Entry 1LFY (X-ray diffraction, 3.30 A resolution); this record covers chains A and B.

[Chain A]
Molecule: Hemoglobin alpha chain
From: Homo sapiens
UniProtKB: P69905 (HBA_HUMAN); residue numbers follow UniProt; this construct covers 1-141
Amino-acid sequence (141 residues; each row starts with the number of its first residue):
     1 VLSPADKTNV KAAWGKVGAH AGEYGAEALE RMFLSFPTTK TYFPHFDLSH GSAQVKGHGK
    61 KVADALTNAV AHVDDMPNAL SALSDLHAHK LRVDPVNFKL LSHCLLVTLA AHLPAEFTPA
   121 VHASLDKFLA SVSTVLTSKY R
Ion coordination: heme Fe near H87 (its only coordinating residue here)
Residues lining bound ligands: heme (HEM): M32, T39, Y42, F43, H45, F46, H58, K61, V62, A65, L66, L83, L86, H87, L91, V93, N97, F98, L101, L136
Swiss-Prot annotation at these positions:
  - site: K61 (Not glycated)
  - natural variant: D6 (A6D: In J-Toronto; this construct carries the variant), A13 (A13D: In J-Paris 1/J-Aljezur), E27 (A27E: In Shenyang; this construct carries the variant), K61 (K61N: In Zambia; deletion: In Clinic), D64 (A64D: In Pontoise; this construct carries the variant), D75 (D75A: In Lille; D75G: In Chapel Hill; D75N: In G-Pest), A111 (A111D: In Petah Tikva)

[Chain B]
Molecule: Hemoglobin beta chain
From: Homo sapiens
UniProtKB: P68871 (HBB_HUMAN); residue numbers follow UniProt; this construct covers 1-146
Amino-acid sequence (146 residues; numbered 1 to 146; the number before each row is that of its first residue):
     1 VHLTPEEKSA VTALWGKVNV DEVGGEALGR LLVVYPWTQR FFESFGDLST PDAVMGNPKV
    61 KAHGKKVLGA FSDGLAHLDN LKGTFATLSE LHCDKLHVDP ENFRLLGNVL VCVLAHHFGK
   121 EFTPPVQAAY QKVVAGVANA LAHKYH
Ion coordination: heme Fe near H92 (its only coordinating residue here)
Residues lining bound ligands: heme (HEM): L31, T38, F41, F42, H63, K66, V67, A70, F71, L88, L91, H92, L96, V98, N102, F103, L106, V137, L141
Swiss-Prot annotation at these positions:
  - natural variant: L3 (H3L: In Graz; this construct carries the variant), E7 (E7A: In G-Makassar; E7K: In Hb C; E7Q: In Machida; E7V: In SKCA), K8 (E8K: In G-Siriraj; this construct carries the variant), V11 (A11V: In Iraq-Halabja; this construct carries the variant), G16 (W16G: In Randwick; this construct carries the variant), V23 (E23V: In D-Granada; this construct carries the variant), G24 (V24G: In Miyashiro; this construct carries the variant), G25 (G25D: In Moscva; G25R: In Riverdale-Bronx; G25V: In Savannah), L32 (L32P: In Yokohama), V33 (L33V: In Muscat; this construct carries the variant), R40 (Q40R: In Tianshui; this construct carries the variant), F42 (F42Y: In Mequon; deletion: In Bruxelles), 11 further natural variant entries in UniProt

[Interface between chain A and chain B]
Residue-residue contacts (34):
  R31(A) - F122(B)  hydrogen bond (side chain-backbone)
  R31(A) - T123(B)
  R31(A) - P124(B)
  R31(A) - Q127(B)  hydrogen bond
  L34(A) - P124(B)
  L34(A) - P125(B)  hydrophobic
  L34(A) - A128(B)
  S35(A) - Q127(B)  hydrogen bond
  S35(A) - A128(B)  hydrogen bond (side chain-backbone)
  S35(A) - Q131(B)
  F36(A) - Q131(B)
  H103(A) - N108(B)  hydrogen bond (side chain-backbone)
  H103(A) - Q131(B)  hydrogen bond
  V107(A) - C112(B)  hydrophobic
  V107(A) - A115(B)
  V107(A) - F122(B)  hydrophobic
  V107(A) - Q127(B)
  A110(A) - C112(B)
  A110(A) - A115(B)
  A110(A) - H116(B)
  A111(A) - A115(B)
  A111(A) - G119(B)
  A111(A) - K120(B)
  H112(A) - K120(B)
  P114(A) - H116(B)  hydrogen bond (backbone-side chain)
  F117(A) - R30(B)  hydrogen bond (backbone-side chain)
  F117(A) - H116(B)
  T118(A) - R30(B)
  P119(A) - R30(B)
  P119(A) - M55(B)  hydrophobic
  H122(A) - R30(B)  hydrogen bond
  A123(A) - V34(B)  hydrophobic
  D126(A) - V34(B)
  D126(A) - Y35(B)  hydrogen bond
Other interface residues (no listed pair), chain A (21 interface residues in all): E30, C104, L106, L113, A120
Other interface residues (no listed pair), chain B (20 interface residues in all): V33, P51, V111

[Summary]
21 residues of chain A and 20 residues of chain B are in contact; the contacts include 10 hydrogen bonds.
Polar contacts include R31(A)-F122(B), R31(A)-Q127(B) and S35(A)-Q127(B). Ligands of chain A: heme. Bound to
chain B: heme.
Chain A is Hemoglobin alpha chain and chain B is Hemoglobin beta chain, both from Homo sapiens; the structure,
Oxy hemoglobin (84% relative humidity), was determined by X-ray diffraction (same publication as 1JY7, 1LFL,
1LFQ, 1LFT, 1LFV and 1LFZ).
